PDB entry 8TUD | X-ray diffraction, 3.00 A resolution | chains A and B

# Chain A
Protein: Immunoglobulin gamma-1 heavy chain
Organism: Homo sapiens x Mus musculus hybrid cell line
UniProt: P0DOX5 (IGG1_HUMAN); residues 216-447 here correspond to UniProt positions 218-449 (UniProt number = residue number + 2)
Amino-acid sequence (232 residues; numbered 216 to 447; the number before each row is that of its first residue):
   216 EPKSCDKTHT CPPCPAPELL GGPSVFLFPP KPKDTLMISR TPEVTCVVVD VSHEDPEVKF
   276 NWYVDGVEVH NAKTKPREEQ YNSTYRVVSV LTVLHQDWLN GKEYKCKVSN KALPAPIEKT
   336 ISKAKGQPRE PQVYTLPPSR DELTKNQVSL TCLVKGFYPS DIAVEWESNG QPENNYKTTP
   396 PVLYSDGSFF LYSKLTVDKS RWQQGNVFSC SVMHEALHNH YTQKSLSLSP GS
Unresolved in the structure: 216-236, 444-447
Disulfides: Cys261-Cys321, Cys367-Cys425
Covalently attached groups: glycan linked to Asn297
Construct notes: engineered mutation Tyr399 (Asp401 in P0DOX5), Ser447 (Lys449 in P0DOX5)
Curated features (UniProtKB/Swiss-Prot):
  - glycosylation: Asn297 (N-linked (GlcNAc...) (complex) asparagine)
What the authors report for this chain:
  - mutagenesis - L368S/D399Y/K409S/T411Y: increased binding to Immunoglobulin gamma-1 heavy chain (chain A)

# Chain B
Protein: Immunoglobulin gamma-1 heavy chain
Organism: Homo sapiens x Mus musculus hybrid cell line
UniProt: P0DOX5 (IGG1_HUMAN); residues 216-447 here correspond to UniProt positions 218-449 (UniProt number = residue number + 2)
Amino-acid sequence (232 residues; numbered 216 to 447; the number before each row is that of its first residue):
   216 EPKSCDKTHT CPPCPAPELL GGPSVFLFPP KPKDTLMISR TPEVTCVVVD VSHEDPEVKF
   276 NWYVDGVEVH NAKTKPREEQ YNSTYRVVSV LTVLHQDWLN GKEYKCKVSN KALPAPIEKT
   336 ISKAKGQPRE PQVYTLPPSR DELTKNQVSL TCLVKGFYPS DIAVEWESNG QPENNYKTTP
   396 PVLDSDGSFF LYSSLYVDKS RWQQGNVFSC SVMHEALHNH YTQKSLSLSP GK
Unresolved in the structure: 216-236, 444-447
Disulfides: Cys261-Cys321, Cys367-Cys425
Covalently attached groups: glycan linked to Asn297
Construct notes: engineered mutation Ser409 (Lys411 in P0DOX5), Tyr411 (Thr413 in P0DOX5)
Curated features (UniProtKB/Swiss-Prot):
  - glycosylation: Asn297 (N-linked (GlcNAc...) (complex) asparagine)
What the authors report for this chain:
  - mutagenesis - D399Y/K409S/T411Y/K447S: increased binding to Immunoglobulin gamma-1 heavy chain (chain A)

# How chain A and chain B interact
Residue-residue contacts (44; chain A residue first):
  Gln347(A) - Lys360(B)
  Tyr349(A) - Ser354(B)
  Tyr349(A) - Asp356(B)
  Tyr349(A) - Glu357(B)
  Leu351(A) - Leu351(B)  hydrophobic
  Leu351(A) - Ser354(B)
  Leu351(A) - Thr366(B)
  Ser354(A) - Tyr349(B)
  Ser354(A) - Thr350(B)
  Ser354(A) - Leu351(B)
  Asp356(A) - Tyr349(B)
  Glu357(A) - Tyr349(B)
  Glu357(A) - Lys370(B)
  Lys360(A) - Gln347(B)
  Lys360(A) - Tyr349(B)  hydrogen bond
  Ser364(A) - Lys370(B)
  Thr366(A) - Tyr407(B)  hydrogen bond
  Leu368(A) - Ser364(B)
  Lys370(A) - Ser364(B)
  Lys370(A) - Tyr411(B)
  Lys392(A) - Leu398(B)
  Lys392(A) - Phe405(B)
  Thr394(A) - Thr394(B)
  Thr394(A) - Val397(B)
  Pro395(A) - Pro395(B)  hydrophobic
  Val397(A) - Thr394(B)
  Val397(A) - Pro395(B)
  Leu398(A) - Lys392(B)  hydrogen bond (backbone-side chain)
  Tyr399(A) - Gln362(B)
  Tyr399(A) - Asn390(B)  hydrogen bond
  Tyr399(A) - Lys392(B)
  Tyr399(A) - Tyr411(B)  hydrogen bond
  Ser400(A) - Asn390(B)
  Ser400(A) - Lys392(B)
  Phe405(A) - Lys392(B)
  Phe405(A) - Thr394(B)
  Phe405(A) - Tyr411(B)
  Tyr407(A) - Thr366(B)  hydrogen bond
  Tyr407(A) - Tyr407(B)  hydrophobic
  Tyr407(A) - Ser408(B)
  Tyr407(A) - Ser409(B)  hydrogen bond
  Lys409(A) - Lys370(B)
  Lys409(A) - Tyr407(B)
  Lys439(A) - Asp356(B)  salt bridge
Interface residues without a listed pair, chain A (28 interface residues in all): Val348, Thr350, Pro352, Asn390, Thr393, Ser408
Interface residues without a listed pair, chain B (29 interface residues in all): Pro352, Leu368, Thr393, Asp399, Ser400, Lys439
Interface features reported in the paper:
  - residue pairs: Ser409(B)-Tyr407(A) (hydrogen bond)

# Overview
28 residues of chain A and 29 residues of chain B are in contact; the contacts include 7 hydrogen bonds and 1
salt bridge. Polar pairs include Lys439(A)-Asp356(B), Lys360(A)-Tyr349(B) and Thr366(A)-Tyr407(B). The authors
report a hydrogen bond between Ser409(B) and Tyr407(A). The paper reports that L368S/D399Y/K409S/T411Y of
chain A increase binding to Immunoglobulin gamma-1 heavy chain (chain A); D399Y/K409S/T411Y/K447S of chain B
increase binding to Immunoglobulin gamma-1 heavy chain (chain A).
Here chain A is Immunoglobulin gamma-1 heavy chain and chain B is Immunoglobulin gamma-1 heavy chain, both
from Homo sapiens x Mus musculus hybrid cell line. Entry 8TUD (IgG1 Fc Heterodimer combYSelect2) was
determined by X-ray diffraction, deposited together with 8TTM.
